Entry 7C9Y (electron microscopy, 3.50 A resolution); this record covers chains A and C of the 4 polymer chains in the assembly.

== Chain A ==
Protein: VP1
From: Coxsackievirus B5
UniProtKB: S5PN91 (S5PN91_9ENTO); residues 1-283 here = UniProt positions 1-283
Sequence (283 residues; each row starts with the number of its first residue):
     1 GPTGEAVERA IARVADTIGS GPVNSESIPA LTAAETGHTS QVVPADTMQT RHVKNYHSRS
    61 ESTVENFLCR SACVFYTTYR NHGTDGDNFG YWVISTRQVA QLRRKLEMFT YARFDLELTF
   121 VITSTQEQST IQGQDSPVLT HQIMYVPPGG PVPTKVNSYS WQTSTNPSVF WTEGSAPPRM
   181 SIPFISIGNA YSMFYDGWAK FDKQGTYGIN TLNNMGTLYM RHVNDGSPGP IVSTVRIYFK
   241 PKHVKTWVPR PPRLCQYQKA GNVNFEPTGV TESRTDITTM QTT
Disordered / not traced: 1-10

== Chain C ==
Protein: VP3
From: Coxsackievirus B5
UniProtKB: I7AVS5 (I7AVS5_9ENTO); residues 1-238 here correspond to UniProt positions 331-568 (UniProt number = residue number + 330)
Sequence (238 residues; numbered 1 to 238; the number before each row is that of its first residue):
     1 GLPTMLTPGS NQFLTSDDFQ SPSAMPQFDV TPEMDIPGQV NNLMEIAEVD SVVPVNNTEG
    61 KVLSIESYQI PVQSNSTNGS QVFGFPLMPG ASSVLNRTLL GEILNYYTHW SGSIKLTFMF
   121 CGSAMATGKF LLAYSPPGAG APTTRKEAML GTHVIWDVGL QSSCVLCIPW ISQTHYRYVV
   181 VDEYTAGGYI TCWYQTNIVV PADTQSDCKI LCFVSACNDF SVRMLKDTPF IKQDNFYQ

== How chain A and chain C interact ==
Contacting residue pairs - 189 pairs, chain A then chain C:
  Val14(A) - Asn218(C)
  Val14(A) - Asp219(C)
  Val14(A) - Phe220(C)
  Ala15(A) - Asn218(C)  hydrogen bond (backbone-backbone)
  Ala15(A) - Asp219(C)
  Ala30(A) - Cys164(C)
  Ala30(A) - Val165(C)  hydrogen bond (backbone-backbone)
  Leu31(A) - Ser163(C)
  Leu31(A) - Cys164(C)  hydrophobic
  Thr32(A) - Gln161(C)
  Thr32(A) - Ser162(C)
  Thr32(A) - Ser163(C)  hydrogen bond (backbone-backbone)
  Ala33(A) - Gln161(C)
  Ala33(A) - Ser163(C)
  Ala34(A) - Ser163(C)  hydrogen bond (backbone-side chain)
  Glu35(A) - Met119(C)
  Glu35(A) - Ser162(C)  hydrogen bond
  Thr39(A) - Glu48(C)
  Thr39(A) - Asp50(C)
  Thr39(A) - Ser215(C)
  Ser40(A) - Lys115(C)  hydrogen bond (backbone-side chain)
  Ser40(A) - Val165(C)
  Val42(A) - Lys115(C)
  Val43(A) - Cys167(C)
  Val43(A) - Asn218(C)
  Pro44(A) - Ser113(C)
  Pro44(A) - Cys167(C)
  Met48(A) - Thr152(C)
  Met48(A) - Pro169(C)  hydrophobic
  Asn55(A) - Asp219(C)
  His57(A) - Ser111(C)  hydrogen bond
  His57(A) - His175(C)  hydrogen bond
  His57(A) - Tyr176(C)
  Ser58(A) - Ser221(C)  hydrogen bond (backbone-side chain)
  Arg59(A) - Asn42(C)  hydrogen bond (backbone-side chain)
  Arg59(A) - Met44(C)
  Arg59(A) - Glu48(C)  salt bridge
  Arg59(A) - Cys217(C)  hydrogen bond (side chain-backbone)
  Arg59(A) - Asn218(C)  hydrogen bond (side chain-backbone)
  Arg59(A) - Phe220(C)  hydrogen bond (side chain-backbone)
  Glu61(A) - Tyr107(C)  hydrogen bond (backbone-side chain)
  Glu61(A) - Arg223(C)
  Glu61(A) - Met224(C)  hydrogen bond (side chain-backbone)
  Glu61(A) - Leu225(C)
  Ser62(A) - Asn42(C)  hydrogen bond
  Ser62(A) - Leu43(C)  hydrogen bond (backbone-backbone)
  Ser62(A) - Met44(C)
  Ser62(A) - Tyr107(C)
  Ser62(A) - Val222(C)
  Thr63(A) - Asn41(C)
  Thr63(A) - Asn42(C)
  Val64(A) - Val40(C)
  Val64(A) - Asn41(C)  hydrogen bond (backbone-backbone)
  Asn66(A) - Leu225(C)
  Phe67(A) - Leu43(C)  hydrophobic
  Phe67(A) - Tyr106(C)  hydrophobic
  Phe67(A) - Leu225(C)  hydrophobic
  Arg70(A) - Thr15(C)
  Arg70(A) - Ser16(C)
  Arg70(A) - Leu225(C)
  Ser71(A) - Phe13(C)
  Ser71(A) - Thr15(C)  hydrogen bond (backbone-backbone)
  Phe75(A) - Phe236(C)  hydrophobic
  Tyr76(A) - Phe236(C)  hydrophobic
  Arg97(A) - Tyr237(C)
  Gln98(A) - Gln233(C)  hydrogen bond (backbone-side chain)
  Gln98(A) - Phe236(C)
  Gln98(A) - Tyr237(C)  hydrogen bond (backbone-backbone)
  Val99(A) - Gln233(C)
  Val99(A) - Phe236(C)  hydrophobic
  Ala100(A) - Ile231(C)  hydrophobic
  Ala100(A) - Lys232(C)
  Ala100(A) - Gln233(C)
  Ala100(A) - Tyr237(C)
  Gln101(A) - Asp227(C)
  Arg104(A) - Glu102(C)  salt bridge
  Arg104(A) - Tyr106(C)
  Arg104(A) - Phe230(C)
  Arg104(A) - Ile231(C)
  Lys105(A) - Tyr106(C)
  Arg113(A) - Val30(C)
  Arg113(A) - Thr31(C)  hydrogen bond (side chain-backbone)
  Arg113(A) - Pro32(C)
  Arg113(A) - Glu33(C)
  Glu117(A) - Phe19(C)
  Thr119(A) - Phe13(C)
  Val121(A) - Phe13(C)  hydrophobic
  Tyr145(A) - Met25(C)  hydrophobic
  Pro167(A) - Ala24(C)
  Ala176(A) - Asn11(C)
  Pro177(A) - Phe13(C)  hydrophobic
  Arg179(A) - Phe13(C)
  Arg179(A) - Asp17(C)  salt bridge
  Arg179(A) - Phe19(C)
  Arg179(A) - Ser21(C)
  Met180(A) - Ser21(C)
  Met180(A) - Pro22(C)
  Met180(A) - Ala24(C)  hydrophobic
  Ser181(A) - Ser21(C)  hydrogen bond
  Ser181(A) - Pro22(C)  hydrogen bond (backbone-backbone)
  Ser181(A) - Ser23(C)  hydrogen bond (backbone-side chain)
  Ser181(A) - Ala24(C)  hydrogen bond (backbone-backbone)
  Pro183(A) - Ser23(C)
  Pro183(A) - Phe28(C)  hydrophobic
  Phe184(A) - Phe28(C)
  Phe184(A) - Val30(C)
  Ile185(A) - Met25(C)  hydrophobic
  Ile185(A) - Phe28(C)  hydrophobic
  Ser186(A) - Thr31(C)  hydrogen bond (backbone-side chain)
  Ile187(A) - Thr31(C)
  Gly188(A) - Thr31(C)
  Asn189(A) - Thr31(C)
  Asn189(A) - Pro32(C)  hydrogen bond (side chain-backbone)
  Asn189(A) - Glu33(C)
  Asn189(A) - Met34(C)
  Ala190(A) - Ile36(C)  hydrophobic
  Tyr238(A) - Phe13(C)  hydrophobic
  Lys240(A) - Thr15(C)  hydrogen bond (side chain-backbone)
  Lys240(A) - Ser16(C)
  Lys240(A) - Asp17(C)  salt bridge
  Lys245(A) - Glu33(C)
  Lys245(A) - Gln39(C)
  Thr246(A) - Gln39(C)
  Thr246(A) - Val40(C)  hydrogen bond (side chain-backbone)
  Trp247(A) - Ile36(C)  hydrogen bond (side chain-backbone)
  Trp247(A) - Pro37(C)
  Trp247(A) - Gly38(C)
  Trp247(A) - Gln39(C)
  Val248(A) - Pro37(C)
  Val248(A) - Gly38(C)  hydrogen bond (backbone-backbone)
  Pro249(A) - Val40(C)
  Pro249(A) - Ile46(C)  hydrophobic
  Pro252(A) - Leu99(C)
  Pro252(A) - Glu102(C)
  Leu254(A) - Arg97(C)
  Gln256(A) - Phe230(C)
  Gln256(A) - Ile231(C)
  Gln256(A) - Lys232(C)  hydrogen bond (side chain-backbone)
  Tyr257(A) - Ile231(C)  hydrophobic
  Tyr257(A) - Tyr237(C)
  Gln258(A) - Tyr237(C)
  Lys259(A) - Tyr237(C)
  Ala260(A) - Tyr237(C)
  Ala260(A) - Gln238(C)  hydrogen bond (backbone-backbone)
  Gly269(A) - Val62(C)
  Gly269(A) - Leu63(C)
  Val270(A) - Val62(C)  hydrogen bond (backbone-backbone)
  Val270(A) - Tyr68(C)
  Val270(A) - Arg97(C)
  Thr271(A) - Pro54(C)
  Thr271(A) - Asn57(C)
  Thr271(A) - Val62(C)
  Thr271(A) - Ser93(C)  hydrogen bond (side chain-backbone)
  Thr271(A) - Asn96(C)
  Thr271(A) - Arg97(C)
  Glu272(A) - Asn57(C)  hydrogen bond (backbone-side chain)
  Glu272(A) - Ser93(C)  hydrogen bond (backbone-side chain)
  Ser273(A) - Asn57(C)
  Ser273(A) - Thr58(C)
  Ser273(A) - Glu59(C)
  Arg274(A) - Val55(C)  hydrogen bond (side chain-backbone)
  Arg274(A) - Asn57(C)  hydrogen bond (backbone-backbone)
  Arg274(A) - Thr58(C)
  Arg274(A) - Glu59(C)
  Arg274(A) - Gly84(C)  hydrogen bond (side chain-backbone)
  Arg274(A) - Phe85(C)
  Arg274(A) - Val94(C)
  Thr275(A) - Thr58(C)
  Asp276(A) - Thr58(C)
  Ile277(A) - Val55(C)
  Ile277(A) - Asn56(C)
  Ile277(A) - Val82(C)
  Ile277(A) - Phe83(C)
  Ile277(A) - Gly84(C)  hydrogen bond (backbone-backbone)
  Thr278(A) - Gln81(C)
  Thr278(A) - Gly84(C)
  Thr279(A) - Gly84(C)
  Met280(A) - Gly84(C)
  Met280(A) - Phe85(C)
  Met280(A) - Pro86(C)
  Met280(A) - Ala141(C)  hydrophobic
  Met280(A) - Tyr189(C)  hydrophobic
  Met280(A) - Ile190(C)
  Met280(A) - Thr191(C)
  Thr282(A) - Pro86(C)
  Thr282(A) - Met88(C)
  Thr282(A) - Ser92(C)
  Thr282(A) - Ser93(C)
  Thr282(A) - Val94(C)
Interface residues without a listed pair, chain A (97 interface residues in all): Thr17, Ile28, Thr47, Cys69, Val74, Arg103, Met108, Phe109, Tyr111, Ile182, Lys242, Pro251, Arg253, Cys255, Thr268, Thr283
Interface residues without a listed pair, chain C (100 interface residues in all): Asp18, Val49, Ala91, Ile103, Thr117, Val154, Trp156, Asp157, Val181, Phe213

== Overview ==
97 residues of chain A and 100 residues of chain C are in contact, with 42 hydrogen bonds and 4 salt bridges.
Among the polar pairs are Arg59(A)-Glu48(C), Arg104(A)-Glu102(C) and Arg179(A)-Asp17(C).
Chain A is VP1 and chain C is VP3, both from Coxsackievirus B5; the structure, Coxsackievirus B5 (CVB5)
F-particle, was determined by electron microscopy, deposited together with 7C9S, 7C9T, 7C9U, 7C9V, 7C9W, 7C9X
and 7C9Z.
